Entry 8DNY (electron microscopy, 2.85 A resolution); this record covers chains A and B of the 4 polymer chains in the assembly.

Chain A:
Protein: Protein transport protein Sec61 subunit alpha isoform 1
Source organism: Homo sapiens
Reference sequence: P61619 (S61A1_HUMAN); residue numbers follow UniProt; this construct covers 1-476
Sequence (476 residues; row label = number of the first residue in the row):
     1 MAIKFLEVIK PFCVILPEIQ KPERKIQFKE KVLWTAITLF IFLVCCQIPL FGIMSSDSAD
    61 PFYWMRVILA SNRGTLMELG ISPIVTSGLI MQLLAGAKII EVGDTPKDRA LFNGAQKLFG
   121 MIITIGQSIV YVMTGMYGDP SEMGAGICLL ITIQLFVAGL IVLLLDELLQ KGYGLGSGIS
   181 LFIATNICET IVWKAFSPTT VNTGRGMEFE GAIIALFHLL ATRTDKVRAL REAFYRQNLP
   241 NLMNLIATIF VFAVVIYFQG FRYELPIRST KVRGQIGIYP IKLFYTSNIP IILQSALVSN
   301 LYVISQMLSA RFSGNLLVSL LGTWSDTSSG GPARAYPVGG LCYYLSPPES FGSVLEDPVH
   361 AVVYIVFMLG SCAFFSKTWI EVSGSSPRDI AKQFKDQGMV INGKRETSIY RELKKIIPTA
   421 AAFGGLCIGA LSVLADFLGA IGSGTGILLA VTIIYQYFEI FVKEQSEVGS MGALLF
Unresolved in the structure: 1-4, 326-333, 469-476
Sequence notes: conflict Tyr263 (Val in P61619), Pro387 (Ala in P61619), Arg388 (Lys in P61619), Ile390 (Val in P61619), Asp396 (Glu in P61619), Gly398 (Gln in P61619), Lys414 (Asn in P61619), Lys415 (Arg in P61619), Ile416 (Tyr in P61619); engineered mutation Glu264 (Asp in P61619), Arg268 (Lys in P61619), Thr270 (Ala in P61619), Lys271 (Arg in P61619), Val272 (Tyr in P61619), Ile276 (Tyr in P61619), Gly277 (Asn in P61619), Ile278 (Thr in P61619), Phe394 (Leu in P61619), Ile401 (Met in P61619), Asn402 (Arg in P61619), Lys404 (His in P61619), Ile409 (Met in P61619), Tyr410 (Val in P61619), Arg411 (His in P61619)
Swiss-Prot annotation at these positions:
  - natural variant: Val67 (V67G: In ADTKD5), Val85 (V85D: In CVID15), Gln92 (Q92R: In SCN11), Thr185 (T185A: In ADTKD5), Glu381 to Phe476 (deletion: In CVID15)
  - mutagenesis: Tyr344 (Y344H: Reduces cotranslational translocation of APLN precursor/preproapelin)
Reported in the primary citation:
  - binding site for Decatransin peptide inhibitor: Gln127, Asn300
  - mutagenesis - Q127A, Q127L, N300A, N300L: decreased binding to Decatransin peptide inhibitor
  - mutagenesis - Q127L, N300L: decreased binding to cotransin CP2
  - mutagenesis - Q127L, N300L: decreased binding to ipomoeassin F

Chain B:
Protein: Protein transport protein Sec61 subunit gamma
Source organism: Homo sapiens
Reference sequence: P60059 (SC61G_HUMAN); residue numbers follow UniProt; this construct covers 1-68
Sequence (68 residues; numbered 1 to 68; the number before each row is that of its first residue):
     1 MDQVMQFVEP SRQFVKDSIR LVKRCTKPDR KEFQKIAMAT AIGFAIMGFI GFFVKLIHIP
    61 INNIIVGG
Unresolved in the structure: 1-5, 67-68
Swiss-Prot annotation at these positions:
  - modified residue: Met1 (N-acetylmethionine), Ser18 (Phosphoserine)

Chain A / chain B interface:
Contacting residue pairs (72):
  Leu39(A) with Met47(B), hydrophobic; Ile50(B), hydrophobic
  Phe40(A) with Val54(B), hydrophobic
  Leu43(A) with Ile50(B), hydrophobic; Gly51(B); Val54(B)
  Val44(A) with Val54(B); His58(B)
  Gln47(A) with Val54(B); Lys55(B); His58(B); Asn62(B), hydrogen bond (backbone-side chain)
  Pro49(A) with Asn62(B); Val66(B), hydrophobic
  Ala184(A) with Met47(B), hydrophobic
  Thr185(A) with Met47(B), hydrogen bond
  Cys188(A) with Phe44(B), hydrophobic; Met47(B), hydrophobic; Gly48(B)
  Glu189(A) with Gly48(B); Gly51(B); Phe52(B); Lys55(B)
  Ile191(A) with Phe44(B), hydrophobic
  Val192(A) with Phe44(B), hydrophobic; Gly48(B); Phe49(B), hydrophobic; Phe52(B), hydrophobic
  Trp193(A) with Phe52(B), hydrophobic; Lys55(B); Ile59(B), hydrophobic
  Phe196(A) with Phe49(B), hydrophobic; Phe52(B)
  Pro198(A) with Leu56(B), hydrophobic
  Phe252(A) with Thr40(B); Phe44(B), hydrophobic
  Ala253(A) with Phe33(B)
  Ile256(A) with Phe33(B), hydrophobic; Ile36(B), hydrophobic; Ala37(B), hydrophobic; Thr40(B)
  Tyr257(A) with Lys27(B); Pro28(B); Phe33(B)
  Gly260(A) with Thr26(B); Pro28(B)
  Phe261(A) with Thr26(B); Lys27(B); Pro28(B)
  Arg262(A) with Cys25(B); Thr26(B), hydrogen bond (backbone-backbone); Glu32(B), salt bridge
  Tyr263(A) with Arg24(B)
  Glu264(A) with Thr26(B)
  Ile416(A) with Leu21(B)
  Thr419(A) with Asp17(B); Ser18(B); Leu21(B)
  Ala420(A) with Leu21(B)
  Ala422(A) with Phe14(B), hydrophobic
  Phe423(A) with Phe14(B); Ser18(B); Val22(B), hydrophobic
  Leu426(A) with Phe14(B), hydrophobic
  Ile454(A) with Ala39(B); Thr40(B); Phe44(B); Met47(B), hydrophobic
  Tyr455(A) with Ile36(B), hydrophobic
  Phe458(A) with Lys35(B); Ile36(B), hydrophobic; Ala39(B), hydrophobic
Other interface residues (no listed pair), chain A (40 interface residues in all): Ala36, Ile48, Leu181, Ser197, Leu283, Phe461, Val462
Other interface residues (no listed pair), chain B (32 interface residues in all): Gly43

In short:
40 residues of chain A face 32 of chain B across their interface, with 3 hydrogen bonds and 1 salt bridge.
Polar pairs include Arg262(A)-Glu32(B), Gln47(A)-Asn62(B) and Thr185(A)-Met47(B). The paper reports a binding
site for Decatransin peptide inhibitor at Gln127(A) and Asn300(A); Q127A, Q127L and N300A of chain A, among
others, reduce binding to Decatransin peptide inhibitor.
Here chain A is Protein transport protein Sec61 subunit alpha isoform 1 and chain B is Protein transport
protein Sec61 subunit gamma, both from Homo sapiens. Entry 8DNY (Cryo-EM structure of the human Sec61 complex
inhibited by decatransin) was determined by electron microscopy (same publication as 8DNV, 8DNW, 8DNX, 8DNZ,
8DO0, 8DO1, 8DO2 and 8DO3).
